5OTJ - chains L and H of the 3 polymer chains in the assembly; structure by X-ray diffraction, 2.35 A resolution.

Chain L:
Molecule: 102.1F10 Fab light chain
From: Homo sapiens
Notes: antibody fragment or engineered binder
Sequence (217 residues; numbered 1 to 217; the number before each row is that of its first residue):
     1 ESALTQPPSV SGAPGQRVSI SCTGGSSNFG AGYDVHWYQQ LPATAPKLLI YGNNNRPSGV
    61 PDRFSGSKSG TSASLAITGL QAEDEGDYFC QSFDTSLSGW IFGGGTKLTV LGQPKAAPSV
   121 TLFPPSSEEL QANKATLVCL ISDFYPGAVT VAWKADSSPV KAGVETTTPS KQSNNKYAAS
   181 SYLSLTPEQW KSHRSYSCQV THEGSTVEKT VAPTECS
Disordered / not traced: 215-217
Modified / non-standard residues: E1 (pyroglutamic acid; PCA)
Disulfides: C22-C90, C139-C198

Chain H:
Molecule: 102.1F10 Fab heavy chain
From: Homo sapiens
Notes: antibody fragment or engineered binder
Sequence (230 residues; each row starts with the number of its first residue):
     1 QVQLVQSGAE VRNPGASVKV SCKASGYTFT SYAIHWVRQA PGHRLEWVGR INTDNGNTKY
    61 SQKFHGRVAL SRDTSASTTY MDLSSLNSED TAVYYCARAF YYSSGVMFDS WGQGALVTVS
   121 SASTKGPSVF PLAPSSKSTS GGTAALGCLV KDYFPEPVTV SWNSGALTSG VHTFPAVLQS
   181 SGLYSLSSVV TVPSSSLGTQ TYICNVNHKP SNTKVDKKVE PKSCHHHHHH
Disordered / not traced: 223-230
Disulfides: C22-C96, C148-C204

How chain L and chain H interact:
Pairs across the interface - 58 pairs, chain L then chain H:
  L4(L) - R44(H)  hydrogen bond (backbone-side chain)
  D34(L) - Y102(H)  hydrogen bond
  D34(L) - S104(H)  hydrogen bond
  H36(L) - Y102(H)
  H36(L) - V106(H)  hydrogen bond (side chain-backbone)
  H36(L) - M107(H)
  Y38(L) - F108(H)  hydrogen bond (side chain-backbone)
  Y38(L) - W111(H)
  Q40(L) - Q39(H)  hydrogen bond
  Q40(L) - Y95(H)  hydrogen bond
  A45(L) - Y95(H)  hydrophobic
  A45(L) - G112(H)
  A45(L) - Q113(H)
  P46(L) - Y95(H)
  P46(L) - W111(H)
  L48(L) - M107(H)  hydrophobic
  L48(L) - F108(H)
  L48(L) - D109(H)
  Y51(L) - Y102(H)  hydrophobic
  Y51(L) - M107(H)  hydrophobic
  G52(L) - Y102(H)
  F89(L) - Q39(H)
  Q91(L) - F108(H)
  S98(L) - K59(H)  hydrogen bond
  G99(L) - W47(H)
  W100(L) - H35(H)
  W100(L) - W47(H)
  W100(L) - V106(H)  hydrophobic
  F102(L) - R44(H)  hydrogen bond (backbone-side chain)
  F102(L) - L45(H)  hydrophobic
  G103(L) - R44(H)
  G104(L) - R44(H)
  V120(L) - S138(H)  hydrogen bond (backbone-side chain)
  T121(L) - S138(H)
  F123(L) - L132(H)  hydrophobic
  F123(L) - A133(H)
  F123(L) - A145(H)
  S126(L) - F130(H)
  S126(L) - P131(H)  hydrogen bond (side chain-backbone)
  E128(L) - P131(H)
  E129(L) - F130(H)
  V138(L) - L149(H)  hydrophobic
  V138(L) - S187(H)
  L140(L) - F174(H)  hydrophobic
  L140(L) - V189(H)  hydrophobic
  I141(L) - F174(H)
  E165(L) - Q179(H)
  E165(L) - S180(H)  hydrogen bond
  T167(L) - V177(H)
  S170(L) - P175(H)
  Q172(L) - H172(H)
  A178(L) - F174(H)  hydrophobic
  A179(L) - F174(H)
  Y182(L) - L149(H)  hydrophobic
  Y182(L) - V177(H)  hydrophobic
  Y182(L) - L186(H)
  Y182(L) - S187(H)  hydrogen bond
  K209(L) - S138(H)  hydrogen bond
Interface residues without a listed pair, chain L (41 interface residues in all): T44, T136, S142, T166, T168, S180
Interface residues without a listed pair, chain H (36 interface residues in all): V37, G42, A176, S185

Overview:
The interface between chain L and chain H involves 41 residues on one side and 36 on the other, with 14
hydrogen bonds. Polar contacts include L4(L)-R44(H), D34(L)-Y102(H) and D34(L)-S104(H).
Here chain L is 102.1F10 Fab light chain and chain H is 102.1F10 Fab heavy chain, both from Homo sapiens.
Entry 5OTJ (Monomeric polcalcin (Phl p 7) in complex with two identical allergen-specific antibodies) was
determined by X-ray diffraction.
